5JDI - chains B and C of the 4 polymer chains in the assembly; structure by X-ray diffraction, 1.38 A resolution.

# Chain B
Molecule: Pteridine reductase
Source organism: Trypanosoma brucei brucei
UniProtKB: O76290 (O76290_TRYBB); numbering as in UniProt (aligned over 1-268)
Amino-acid sequence (288 residues; row label = number of the first residue in the row; numbers below 1 keep their minus sign (Met-19 is residue -19)):
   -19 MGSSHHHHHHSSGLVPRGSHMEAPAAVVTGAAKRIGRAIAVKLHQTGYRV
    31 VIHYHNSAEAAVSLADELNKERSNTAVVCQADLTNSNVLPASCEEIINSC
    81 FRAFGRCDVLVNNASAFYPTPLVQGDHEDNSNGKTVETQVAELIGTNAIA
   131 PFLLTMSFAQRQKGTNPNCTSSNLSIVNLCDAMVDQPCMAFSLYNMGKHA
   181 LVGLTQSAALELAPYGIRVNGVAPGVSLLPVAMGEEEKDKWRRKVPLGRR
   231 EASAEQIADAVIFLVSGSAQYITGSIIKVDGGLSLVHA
Not modelled in the structure: -19 to 1, 104-113, 143-152
Sequence notes: initiating methionine (-19); expression tag (-18 to 0)
Ligand contacts:
  - cofactor (6JO; 3,6-dihydroxy-2-(3-hydroxyphenyl)-4H-1-benzopyran-4-one): Arg14, Ser95, Phe97, Asp161, Met163, Tyr174, Gly205, Val206, Ser207, Leu208, Leu209, Pro210, Trp221
  - NADP (NAP; NADP nicotinamide-adenine-dinucleotide phosphate): Gly10, Arg14, Ile15, Gly16, His33, Tyr34, His35, Asn36, Ser37, Ala61, Asp62, Leu63, Thr64, Asn93, Ala94, Ser95, Ala96, Thr126, Asn127, Leu159, Cys160, Asp161, Tyr174, Lys178, Pro204, Gly205, Val206, Ser207, Leu208
Reported in the primary citation:
  - binding site for cofactor: Arg14, Ser95, Phe97, Asp161, Gly205, Val206, Leu208, Leu209, Trp221

# Chain C
Molecule: Pteridine reductase
Source organism: Trypanosoma brucei brucei
UniProtKB: O76290 (O76290_TRYBB); numbering as in UniProt (aligned over 1-268)
Amino-acid sequence (288 residues; each row starts with the number of its first residue; numbers below 1 keep their minus sign (Met-19 is residue -19)):
   -19 MGSSHHHHHHSSGLVPRGSHMEAPAAVVTGAAKRIGRAIAVKLHQTGYRV
    31 VIHYHNSAEAAVSLADELNKERSNTAVVCQADLTNSNVLPASCEEIINSC
    81 FRAFGRCDVLVNNASAFYPTPLVQGDHEDNSNGKTVETQVAELIGTNAIA
   131 PFLLTMSFAQRQKGTNPNCTSSNLSIVNLCDAMVDQPCMAFSLYNMGKHA
   181 LVGLTQSAALELAPYGIRVNGVAPGVSLLPVAMGEEEKDKWRRKVPLGRR
   231 EASAEQIADAVIFLVSGSAQYITGSIIKVDGGLSLVHA
Not modelled in the structure: -19 to 2, 105-113, 143-152, 208-214
Modified residues: Cys168 (S-oxy cysteine; CSX)
Sequence notes: initiating methionine (-19); expression tag (-18 to 0)
Ligand contacts: NADP (NAP; NADP nicotinamide-adenine-dinucleotide phosphate): Gly10, Arg14, Ile15, Gly16, His33, Tyr34, His35, Asn36, Ser37, Ala61, Asp62, Leu63, Thr64, Asn93, Ala94, Ser95, Ala96, Thr126, Asn127, Leu159, Cys160, Asp161, Tyr174, Lys178, Pro204, Gly205, Val206, Ser207

# Interface between chain B and chain C
Residue-residue contacts (23; chain B residue first):
  Met163(B) - His267(C)
  Asp165(B) - Leu265(C)
  Gln166(B) - Gln166(C)
  Gln166(B) - Ser264(C)
  Gln166(B) - Leu265(C)
  Gln166(B) - His267(C)
  Pro167(B) - Leu265(C)
  Pro167(B) - His267(C)
  Trp221(B) - His267(C)
  Lys224(B) - Ala268(C)  hydrogen bond (side chain-backbone)
  Ser264(B) - Gln166(C)
  Leu265(B) - Gln166(C)
  Leu265(B) - Pro167(C)
  Val266(B) - Ala268(C)  hydrophobic
  His267(B) - Met163(C)
  His267(B) - Gln166(C)
  His267(B) - Pro167(C)
  His267(B) - Cys168(C)
  His267(B) - Trp221(C)
  His267(B) - Ala268(C)
  Ala268(B) - Trp221(C)
  Ala268(B) - Lys224(C)  hydrogen bond (backbone-side chain)
  Ala268(B) - Val266(C)  hydrophobic
Also at the interface, not in a pair above, chain B (12 interface residues in all): Cys168
Also at the interface, not in a pair above, chain C (13 interface residues in all): Asp165, Leu263

# Summary
The interface between chain B and chain C involves 12 residues on one side and 13 on the other; the contacts
include 2 hydrogen bonds. Polar pairs include Lys224(B)-Ala268(C) and Ala268(B)-Lys224(C). Chain B binds NADP
and cofactor. Ligands of chain C: NADP. From the paper: a binding site for cofactor at Arg14(B), Ser95(B) and
Phe97(B) among others.
Chain B is Pteridine reductase and chain C is Pteridine reductase, both from Trypanosoma brucei brucei; the
structure, Trypanosoma brucei PTR1 in complex with cofactor and inhibitor NMT-H024 (compound 2), was
determined by X-ray diffraction, deposited together with 5JCJ, 5JCX and 5JDC.
